PDB entry 5GV3 | X-ray diffraction, 2.10 A resolution | chain A

# Chain A
Molecule: Lysosome-associated membrane glycoprotein 2
Source organism: Mus musculus
UniProtKB: P17047 (LAMP2_MOUSE); residues 26-189 here = UniProt positions 26-189
Sequence (169 residues; each row starts with the number of its first residue):
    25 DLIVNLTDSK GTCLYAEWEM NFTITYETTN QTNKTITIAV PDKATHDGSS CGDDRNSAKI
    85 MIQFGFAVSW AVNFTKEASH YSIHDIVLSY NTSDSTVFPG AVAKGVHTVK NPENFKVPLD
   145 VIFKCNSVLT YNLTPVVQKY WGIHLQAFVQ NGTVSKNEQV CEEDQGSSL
Disordered / not traced: 76-79, 190-193
Construct notes: expression tag (25, 190-193)
Cystine bridges: Cys-37/Cys-75, Cys-149/Cys-185
Glycans and other covalent adducts: N-acetylglucosamine (NAG) linked to Asn-29, Asn-45, Asn-57, Asn-97, Asn-115
Metal / ion sites: Zn2+ site 1: Glu-41 (shared with 1 residue of chain B); Zn2+ site 2 near Glu-43 (its only coordinating residue here); Zn2+ site 3 near His-70 (its only coordinating residue here); Zn2+ site 4: Asp-118, Thr-120; Zn2+ site 5 near His-131 (its only coordinating residue here); Zn2+ site 6: Asn-150 (shared with 2 residues of chain B); Zn2+ site 7: Glu-182 (shared with 3 residues of chain B)

# Overview
Covalently linked N-acetylglucosamine: at Asn-29, Asn-45, Asn-57, Asn-97 and Asn-115. Asp-118 and Thr-120
coordinate Zn2+ site 4.
Chain A is Lysosome-associated membrane glycoprotein 2 (Mus musculus); the structure, Crystal structure of the
membrane-distal domain of mouse lysosome-associated membrane protein 2 (LAMP-2), was determined by X-ray
diffraction, deposited together with 5GV0.
